3RRL - chains A and D of the 4 polymer chains in the assembly; structure by X-ray diffraction, 2.29 A resolution.

== Chain A ==
Molecule: Succinyl-CoA:3-ketoacid-coenzyme A transferase subunit A
Source organism: Helicobacter pylori
Notes: EC 2.8.3.5
UniProtKB: P56006 (SCOA_HELPY); numbering as in UniProt (aligned over 1-232)
Amino-acid sequence (235 residues; row label = number of the first residue in the row; numbers below 1 keep their minus sign (Ser-2 is residue -2)):
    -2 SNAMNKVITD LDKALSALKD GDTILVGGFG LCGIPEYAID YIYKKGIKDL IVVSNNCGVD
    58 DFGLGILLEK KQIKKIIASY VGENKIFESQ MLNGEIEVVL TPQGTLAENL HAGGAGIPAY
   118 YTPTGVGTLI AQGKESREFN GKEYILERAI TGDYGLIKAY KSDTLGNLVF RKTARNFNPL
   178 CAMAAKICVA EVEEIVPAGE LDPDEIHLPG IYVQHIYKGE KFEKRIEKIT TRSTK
Unresolved in the structure: -2 to 0, 231-232
Modified residues: Mse1 (selenomethionine; parent Met); Mse88 (selenomethionine; parent Met); Mse180 (selenomethionine; parent Met)
Differences from the reference sequence: expression tag (-2 to 0)
Curated features (UniProtKB/Swiss-Prot):
  - binding site (CoA): Gly24 to Gly30

== Chain D ==
Molecule: Succinyl-CoA:3-ketoacid-coenzyme A transferase subunit B
Source organism: Helicobacter pylori
Notes: EC 2.8.3.5
UniProtKB: P56007 (SCOB_HELPY); residues 1-207 here = UniProt positions 1-207
Amino-acid sequence (207 residues; row label = number of the first residue in the row):
     1 MREAIIKRAA KELKEGMYVN LGIGLPTLVA NEVSGMNIVF QSENGLLGIG AYPLEGSVDA
    61 DLINAGKETI TVVPGASFFN SADSFAMIRG GHIDLAILGG MEVSQNGDLA NWMIPKKLIK
   121 GMGGAMDLVH GAKKVIVIME HCNKYGESKV KKECSLPLTG KGVVHQLITD LAVFEFSNNA
   181 MKLVELQEGV SLDQVKEKTE AEFEVRL
Unresolved in the structure: 1
Modified residues: Mse1 (selenomethionine); Mse17, Mse36, Mse87, Mse101, Mse113, Mse122, Mse126, Mse139, Mse181 (selenomethionine; parent Met)
Curated features (UniProtKB/Swiss-Prot):
  - active site: Glu43

== Chain A / chain D interface ==
Contacting residue pairs (34):
  Mse1(A) with Gly16(D); Tyr18(D); Asn37(D), hydrogen bond (backbone-side chain)
  Lys3(A) with Tyr18(D), hydrogen bond
  Gly111(A) with Ala86(D); Gly90(D); His92(D), hydrogen bond (backbone-side chain)
  Ala112(A) with Ala86(D), hydrophobic; Arg89(D), hydrogen bond (backbone-side chain); Gly90(D)
  Gly113(A) with Arg89(D); Gly90(D)
  Asp160(A) with Gly75(D)
  Leu162(A) with Pro74(D); Gly75(D)
  Asn164(A) with Gly75(D), hydrogen bond (side chain-backbone)
  Mse180(A) with His92(D)
  Gly196(A) with Gly75(D)
  Pro200(A) with Ala76(D); Ser77(D); Phe78(D), hydrogen bond (backbone-backbone)
  Asp201(A) with Phe78(D)
  Ile203(A) with Ala76(D); Ser77(D)
  Pro206(A) with Ser77(D); Phe79(D), hydrophobic
  Gly207(A) with Tyr18(D)
  Ile208(A) with Tyr18(D), hydrophobic; Leu47(D), hydrophobic; Mse87(D), hydrophobic; His92(D); Ile93(D), hydrophobic
  Tyr209(A) with Mse87(D); His92(D)
Also at the interface, not in a pair above, chain A (19 interface residues in all): Ile114, Ala195
Also at the interface, not in a pair above, chain D (19 interface residues in all): Val39, Asp83, Phe85

== Overview ==
The chain A/chain D interface involves 19 residues from each chain, with 6 hydrogen bonds. Polar contacts
include Mse1(A)-Asn37(D), Lys3(A)-Tyr18(D) and Gly111(A)-His92(D). Curated annotation (UniProt) lists 7
CoA-binding residues on chain A; active-site residue Glu43(D) on chain D.
Here chain A is Succinyl-CoA:3-ketoacid-coenzyme A transferase subunit A and chain D is
Succinyl-CoA:3-ketoacid-coenzyme A transferase subunit B, both from Helicobacter pylori. Entry 3RRL (Complex
structure of 3-oxoadipate coA-transferase subunit A and B from Helicobacter pylori 26695) was determined by
X-ray diffraction.
